PDB entry 3O94 | X-ray diffraction, 1.60 A resolution | chains B and D of the 4 polymer chains in the assembly

[Chain B (and D)]
Molecule: nicotinamidase
Organism: Streptococcus pneumoniae
Notes: chain D of this document is another copy of the same molecule, construct and numbering; everything in this record applies to it too
Reference sequence: Q97PM2 (Q97PM2_STRPN); residue numbers follow UniProt; this construct covers 1-191
Chain sequence (211 residues; row label = number of the first residue in the row; numbers below 1 keep their minus sign (Met-19 is residue -19)):
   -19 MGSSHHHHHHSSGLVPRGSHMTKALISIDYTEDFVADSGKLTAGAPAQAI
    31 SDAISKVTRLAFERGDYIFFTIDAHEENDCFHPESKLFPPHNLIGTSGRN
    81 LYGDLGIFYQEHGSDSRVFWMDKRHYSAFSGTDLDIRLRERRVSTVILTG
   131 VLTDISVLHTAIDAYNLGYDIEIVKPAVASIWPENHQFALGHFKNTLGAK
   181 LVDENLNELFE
Disordered / not traced: -19 to 0, 191
Sequence notes: expression tag (-19 to 0); engineered mutation Ser136 (Cys in Q97PM2)
Ion coordination: Zn2+: Asp53, His55, Glu64, His71 (together with nicotinamide)
Small-molecule neighbours: nicotinamide (NCA): Asp9, Phe14, Leu21, Asp53, Glu64, Phe68, His71, Tyr106, Val131, Leu132, Ile135, Ser136
From the paper describing this entry:
  - binding site for nicotinamide: Phe14, Phe68, Tyr106, Val131, Leu132, Ser136
  - mutagenesis - C136S: abolished catalytic activity

[Chain B / chain D interface]
Contacting residue pairs (16; chain B residue first):
  Asp115(B) with Arg119(D), salt bridge
  Arg119(B) with Asp115(D), salt bridge; Arg119(D); Leu147(D), hydrogen bond (side chain-backbone); Gly148(D); Tyr149(D)
  Arg122(B) with Ser124(D); Gly148(D), hydrogen bond (side chain-backbone); Asp150(D), salt bridge
  Ser124(B) with Arg122(D)
  Asn146(B) with Ile116(D)
  Leu147(B) with Arg119(D), hydrogen bond (backbone-side chain)
  Gly148(B) with Arg119(D); Arg122(D), hydrogen bond (backbone-side chain)
  Tyr149(B) with Arg119(D)
  Asp150(B) with Arg122(D), salt bridge
Other interface residues (no listed pair), chain B (10 interface residues in all): Ile116
Other interface residues (no listed pair), chain D (11 interface residues in all): Val123, Asn146

[Overview]
10 residues of chain B face 11 of chain D across their interface, with 4 hydrogen bonds and 4 salt bridges.
Polar pairs include Asp115(B)-Arg119(D), Arg122(B)-Asp150(D) and Arg119(B)-Leu147(D). Ligands of chain B:
nicotinamide. The paper reports a binding site for nicotinamide at Phe14(B), Phe68(B) and Tyr106(B) among
others; C136S of chain B abolishes catalytic activity.
Both chains are nicotinamidase (Streptococcus pneumoniae). Entry 3O94 (High resolution crystal structures of
Streptococcus pneumoniae nicotinamidase with trapped intermediates provide insights into catalytic mechanism
...) was determined by X-ray diffraction, deposited together with 3O90, 3O91, 3O92 and 3O93.
